8FNM - chains A and K of the 12 polymer chains in the assembly; structure by electron microscopy, 2.80 A resolution.

# Chain A
Molecule: Lamina-associated polypeptide 2, isoforms beta/gamma, Integrase
From: Homo sapiens
Notes: EC 2.7.7.-, 3.1.-.-
UniProt: chimeric construct of P42167, P12497: residues -55 to -3 from P42167 (LAP2B_HUMAN) positions 48-100 (UniProt number = residue number + 103); residues 1-288 from P12497 positions 1148-1435 (UniProt number = residue number + 1147)
Sequence (364 residues; row label = number of the first residue in the row; numbers below 1 keep their minus sign (Gly-75 is residue -75)):
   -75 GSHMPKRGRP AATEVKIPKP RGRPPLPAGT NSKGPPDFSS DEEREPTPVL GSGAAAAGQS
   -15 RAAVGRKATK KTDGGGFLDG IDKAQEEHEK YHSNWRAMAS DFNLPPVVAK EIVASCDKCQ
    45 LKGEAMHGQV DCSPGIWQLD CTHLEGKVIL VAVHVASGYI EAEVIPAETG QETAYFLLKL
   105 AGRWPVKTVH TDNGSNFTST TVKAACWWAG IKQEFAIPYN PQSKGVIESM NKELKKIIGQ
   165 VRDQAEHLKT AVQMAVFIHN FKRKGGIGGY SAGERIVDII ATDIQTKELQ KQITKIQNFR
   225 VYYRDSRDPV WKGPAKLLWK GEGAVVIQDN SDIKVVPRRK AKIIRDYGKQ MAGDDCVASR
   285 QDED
Not modelled in the structure: -75 to 0, 229-235, 269-288
Construct notes: expression tag (-75 to -56); conflict Gly-54 (Asn49 in P42167), Gln-17 (Arg86 in P42167); linker (-2 to 0); engineered mutation Ala140 (Gly1287 in P12497), Lys148 (Gln1295 in P12497)
Ion coordination: Zn2+: His12, His16, Cys40, Cys43; Mg2+ site 1: Asp64, Asp116 (together with Dolutegravir); Mg2+ site 2: Asp64, Glu152 (together with Dolutegravir)
Ligand contacts: Dolutegravir: Asp64, Cys65, Asp116, Asn117, Gly118, Tyr143, Pro145, Gln146, Lys148, Glu152, Asn155
UniProt features mapped onto this chain:
  - modified residue: Thr-46 (Phosphothreonine), Ser-44 (Phosphoserine), Ser-37 (Phosphoserine), Ser-36 (Phosphoserine), Thr-29 (Phosphothreonine), Ser-24 (Phosphoserine), Arg-15 (Omega-N-methylarginine)
  - zinc finger: Asp3 to Gln44 (Integrase-type)
  - DNA-binding region: Phe223 to Asp270 (Integrase-type)
  - binding site (Zn(2+)): His12, His16, Cys40, Cys43
  - binding site (Mg(2+)): Asp64, Asp116, Glu152
From the paper describing this entry:
  - contacts within the chain: Lys148-Glu152 (salt bridge)
  - catalytic residues: Glu152 (citing earlier work)
  - mutagenesis - E138K: unchanged catalytic activity
  - mutagenesis - G140A (3- to 5-fold), Q148K (5- to 10-fold): decreased catalytic activity
  - mutagenesis - Q148K: decreased growth

# Chain K
Molecule: 27-nt DNA strand
Sequence (27 nucleotides; row label = number of the first residue in the row):
    15 ACTGCTAGAG ATTTTCCCGC CCACGCT
Not modelled in the structure: 34-41

# Chain A / chain K interface
Pairs across the interface - 5 pairs, chain A then chain K:
  Asn18(A) with DG22(K), phosphate contact
  Lys46(A) with DA21(K), base contact; DG22(K), base contact; DA23(K), sugar contact
  Ala49(A) with DG22(K), base contact
Interface residues without a listed pair, chain A (6 interface residues in all): Cys43, Gly47, Glu48
Interface residues without a listed pair, chain K (4 interface residues in all): DG24

# In short
6 residues of chain A and 4 residues of chain K are in contact. Bound to chain A: Dolutegravir. From UniProt:
a DNA-binding region, 4 Zn2+-binding residues and 3 Mg2+-binding residues on chain A. From the paper: the
catalytic residue Glu152(A); G140A and Q148K of chain A reduce catalytic activity.
Chain A is Lamina-associated polypeptide 2, isoforms beta/gamma, Integrase (Homo sapiens) and chain K is a
27-nt DNA strand; the structure, Structure of G140A/Q148K HIV-1 intasome with Dolutegravir bound, was
determined by electron microscopy together with 8FND, 8FNG, 8FNH, 8FNJ, 8FNL, 8FNO, 8FNP and 8FNQ from the
same study.
